PDB entry 9EMY | X-ray diffraction, 2.81 A resolution | chains A and C of the 3 polymer chains in the assembly

== Chain A ==
Protein: non-specific serine/threonine protein kinase
From: Plasmodium falciparum
Notes: EC 2.7.11.1
UniProtKB: A0A2I0BRS6 (A0A2I0BRS6_PLAFO); residues 149-561 here = UniProt positions 149-561
Amino-acid sequence (413 residues; numbered 149 to 561; the number before each row is that of its first residue):
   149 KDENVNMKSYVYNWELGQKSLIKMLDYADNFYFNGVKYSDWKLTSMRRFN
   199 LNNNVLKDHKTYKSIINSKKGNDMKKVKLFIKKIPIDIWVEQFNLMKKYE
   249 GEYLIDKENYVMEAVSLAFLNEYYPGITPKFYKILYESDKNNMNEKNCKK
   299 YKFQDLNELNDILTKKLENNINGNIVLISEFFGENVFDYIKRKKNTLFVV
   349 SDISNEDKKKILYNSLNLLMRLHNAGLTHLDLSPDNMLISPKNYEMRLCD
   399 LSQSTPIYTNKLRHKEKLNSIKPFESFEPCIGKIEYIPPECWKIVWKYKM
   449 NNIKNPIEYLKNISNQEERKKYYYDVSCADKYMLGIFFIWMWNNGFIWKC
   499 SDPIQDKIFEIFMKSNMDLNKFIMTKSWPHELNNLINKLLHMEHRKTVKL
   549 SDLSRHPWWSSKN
Disordered / not traced: 149-156, 195-203, 217-222, 287-301, 344-348
Ligand contacts: ATP-gamma-S (AGS; phosphothiophosphoric acid-adenylate ester): Met-194, His-207, Thr-209, Phe-228, Lys-230, Glu-256, Pro-277, Ser-327, Glu-328, Phe-329, Phe-330, Asn-333, Asp-379, Asp-383, Asn-384, Leu-386, Cys-397, Asp-398
What the authors report for this chain:
  - catalytic residues: Asp-379 (proposed by the authors, not directly observed)
  - mutagenesis - D379N: abolished catalytic activity
  - binding site for ATP-gamma-S: Lys-230
  - contacts within the chain: Lys-230/Glu-261

== Chain C ==
Protein: Nanobody 9F10
From: Lama glama
Notes: antibody fragment or engineered binder
Amino-acid sequence (136 residues; row label = number of the first residue in the row):
     3 QEQLVESGGGLVQAGGSLTLSCASSGGTFETYAMGWFRQAPGKEREFAAA
    53 VSWSGGSAHYADSVKGRFTISRDKVKNTVYLQMNSLKPEDTAVYYCAADR
   103 SYGSSWYHYPEDALDAWGQGTQVTVSSAAAENLYFQ
Disordered / not traced: 3, 129-138
Disulfides: Cys-24/Cys-98

== How chain A and chain C interact ==
Pairs across the interface - 31 pairs, chain A then chain C:
  Phe-335(A) with Glu-32(C); Thr-33(C); Trp-55(C), hydrophobic
  Ser-349(A) with Gly-58(C)
  Asp-350(A) with Gly-58(C)
  Ile-432(A) with Arg-102(C)
  Glu-433(A) with Arg-102(C), salt bridge
  Trp-488(A) with Trp-55(C)
  Asn-491(A) with Tyr-104(C), hydrogen bond (side chain-backbone)
  Asn-492(A) with Ser-54(C); Tyr-104(C)
  Phe-494(A) with Arg-102(C); Ser-103(C); Tyr-104(C), hydrogen bond (backbone-backbone)
  Ile-495(A) with Ser-103(C); Ser-107(C)
  Trp-496(A) with Tyr-111(C)
  Lys-497(A) with Asp-101(C), salt bridge; Arg-102(C); Ser-103(C); Tyr-111(C), hydrogen bond (backbone-side chain); Ala-115(C), hydrogen bond (side chain-backbone); Leu-116(C); Asp-117(C), salt bridge
  Asp-504(A) with Tyr-111(C), hydrogen bond
  Ile-506(A) with Ser-107(C); His-110(C); Tyr-111(C), hydrophobic
  Met-522(A) with Ser-106(C); Ser-107(C); His-110(C)
Other interface residues (no listed pair), chain A (21 interface residues in all): Ile-338, Lys-339, Lys-342, Gly-493, Lys-505, Ile-521
Other interface residues (no listed pair), chain C (19 interface residues in all): Ser-56, Ser-59, Pro-112

== Summary ==
21 residues of chain A and 19 residues of chain C are in contact; the contacts include 5 hydrogen bonds and 3
salt bridges. Polar pairs include Glu-433(A)/Arg-102(C), Lys-497(A)/Asp-101(C) and Lys-497(A)/Asp-117(C).
Ligands of chain A: ATP-gamma-S. From the paper: the catalytic residue Asp-379(A); D379N of chain A abolishes
catalytic activity.
Chain A is non-specific serine/threonine protein kinase (Plasmodium falciparum) and chain C is Nanobody 9F10
(Lama glama); the structure, P. falciparum FIKK13 in complex with ATPgammaS, was determined by X-ray
diffraction.
